PDB entry 8U84 | electron microscopy, 3.88 A resolution | chains B1 and G1 of the 20 polymer chains in the assembly

Chain B1:
Molecule: Guanine nucleotide-binding protein G(I)/G(S)/G(T) subunit beta-1
From: Homo sapiens
Reference sequence: P62873 (GBB1_HUMAN); numbering as in UniProt (aligned over 1-340)
Amino-acid sequence (340 residues; each row starts with the number of its first residue):
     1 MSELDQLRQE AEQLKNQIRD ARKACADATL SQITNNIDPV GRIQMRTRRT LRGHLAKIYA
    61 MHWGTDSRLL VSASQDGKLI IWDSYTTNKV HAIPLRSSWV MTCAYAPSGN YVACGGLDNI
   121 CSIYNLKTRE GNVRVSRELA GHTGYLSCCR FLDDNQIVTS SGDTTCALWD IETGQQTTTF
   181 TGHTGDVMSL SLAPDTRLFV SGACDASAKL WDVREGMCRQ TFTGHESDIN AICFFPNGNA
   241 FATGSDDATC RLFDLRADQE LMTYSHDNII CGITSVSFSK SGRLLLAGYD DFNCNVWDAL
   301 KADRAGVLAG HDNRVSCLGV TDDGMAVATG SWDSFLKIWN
Not modelled in the structure: 1
Swiss-Prot annotation at these positions:
  - modified residue: S2 (N-acetylserine), H266 (Phosphohistidine)
  - natural variant: L30 (L30F: In MRD42; uncertain significance), R52 (R52G: In MRD42), G64 (G64V: In MRD42), D76 (D76E: In MRD42; D76G: In MRD42), G77 (G77S: In MRD42), K78 (K78R: In MRD42), I80 (I80N: In MRD42; I80T: In MRD42), H91 (H91R: In MRD42; uncertain significance), A92 (A92T: In MRD42), P94 (P94S: In MRD42), L95 (L95P: In MRD42), R96 (R96L: In MRD42), 5 further natural variant entries in UniProt
From the paper describing this entry:
  - mutagenesis - K78E, K89E, A92D: abolished catalytic activity (ubiquitylation activity)
  - post-translational modification sites: K23
  - mutagenesis - K78E, K89E, A92D: abolished catalytic activity with BTB/POZ domain-containing protein KCTD5

Chain G1:
Molecule: Guanine nucleotide-binding protein G(I)/G(S)/G(O) subunit gamma-2
From: Homo sapiens
Reference sequence: P59768 (GBG2_HUMAN); residue numbers follow UniProt; this construct covers 1-71
Amino-acid sequence (71 residues; row label = number of the first residue in the row):
     1 MASNNTASIA QARKLVEQLK MEANIDRIKV SKAAADLMAY CEAHAKEDPL LTPVPASENP
    61 FREKKFFSAI L
Not modelled in the structure: 64-71
Differences from the reference sequence: engineered mutation S68 (Cys in P59768)
Swiss-Prot annotation at these positions:
  - modified residue: A2 (N-acetylalanine)

Interface between chain B1 and chain G1:
Contacting residue pairs (112):
  S2(B1) - S3(G1)  hydrogen bond (side chain-backbone)
  S2(B1) - N4(G1)
  E3(B1) - N4(G1)  hydrogen bond
  E3(B1) - I9(G1)
  L4(B1) - N5(G1)
  L4(B1) - S8(G1)
  L4(B1) - I9(G1)  hydrophobic
  Q6(B1) - R13(G1)
  L7(B1) - I9(G1)  hydrophobic
  L7(B1) - A12(G1)  hydrophobic
  L7(B1) - R13(G1)
  E10(B1) - V16(G1)
  A11(B1) - L15(G1)  hydrophobic
  A11(B1) - V16(G1)
  A11(B1) - L19(G1)
  L14(B1) - V16(G1)
  L14(B1) - L19(G1)  hydrophobic
  K15(B1) - L19(G1)
  Q17(B1) - A23(G1)
  I18(B1) - L19(G1)
  I18(B1) - E22(G1)
  I18(B1) - A23(G1)
  I18(B1) - R27(G1)
  A21(B1) - R27(G1)
  R22(B1) - E22(G1)  salt bridge
  R22(B1) - R27(G1)
  C25(B1) - R27(G1)
  C25(B1) - I28(G1)  hydrogen bond (side chain-backbone)
  C25(B1) - K29(G1)
  C25(B1) - V30(G1)
  A26(B1) - V30(G1)  hydrophobic
  D27(B1) - K29(G1)
  D27(B1) - V30(G1)
  D27(B1) - S31(G1)
  A28(B1) - S31(G1)  hydrogen bond (backbone-side chain)
  T29(B1) - V30(G1)
  L30(B1) - S31(G1)
  L30(B1) - M38(G1)
  S31(B1) - A34(G1)
  S31(B1) - M38(G1)
  T34(B1) - M38(G1)
  I37(B1) - E42(G1)
  D38(B1) - E42(G1)
  M45(B1) - L50(G1)  hydrophobic
  R48(B1) - F61(G1)
  R49(B1) - P60(G1)  hydrogen bond (side chain-backbone)
  R49(B1) - F61(G1)  hydrogen bond (side chain-backbone)
  R49(B1) - R62(G1)
  R49(B1) - E63(G1)  hydrogen bond (side chain-backbone)
  W63(B1) - F61(G1)  hydrophobic
  S67(B1) - F61(G1)
  S84(B1) - F61(G1)
  Y85(B1) - P60(G1)
  Y85(B1) - F61(G1)
  Y85(B1) - E63(G1)
  T181(B1) - K14(G1)
  M217(B1) - M21(G1)  hydrophobic
  C218(B1) - Q18(G1)
  R219(B1) - E22(G1)
  Q220(B1) - E22(G1)
  Q220(B1) - I25(G1)
  T221(B1) - Q18(G1)
  T221(B1) - E22(G1)  hydrogen bond (backbone-side chain)
  F235(B1) - L37(G1)  hydrophobic
  F235(B1) - Y40(G1)  hydrophobic
  F235(B1) - C41(G1)  hydrophobic
  N237(B1) - Y40(G1)
  N239(B1) - D36(G1)
  N239(B1) - L37(G1)
  D254(B1) - A33(G1)
  L255(B1) - I25(G1)
  R256(B1) - D26(G1)
  R256(B1) - I28(G1)  hydrogen bond (backbone-backbone)
  R256(B1) - K32(G1)
  R256(B1) - A33(G1)
  R256(B1) - D36(G1)  salt bridge
  A257(B1) - R27(G1)
  A257(B1) - I28(G1)
  D258(B1) - E22(G1)
  D258(B1) - I25(G1)
  D258(B1) - R27(G1)  salt bridge
  Q259(B1) - V30(G1)
  L261(B1) - V30(G1)  hydrophobic
  L261(B1) - L37(G1)  hydrophobic
  S279(B1) - D48(G1)  hydrogen bond
  S279(B1) - L50(G1)
  K280(B1) - E47(G1)
  S281(B1) - Y40(G1)
  S281(B1) - C41(G1)  hydrogen bond (backbone-side chain)
  S281(B1) - H44(G1)
  S281(B1) - D48(G1)  hydrogen bond
  S281(B1) - L51(G1)
  G282(B1) - C41(G1)
  R283(B1) - C41(G1)  hydrogen bond (backbone-side chain)
  R283(B1) - L51(G1)
  L284(B1) - L50(G1)  hydrophobic
  L284(B1) - L51(G1)  hydrophobic
  L300(B1) - L37(G1)
  L300(B1) - M38(G1)  hydrophobic
  L300(B1) - C41(G1)  hydrophobic
  T321(B1) - F61(G1)
  D323(B1) - F61(G1)
  G324(B1) - D48(G1)
  G324(B1) - L50(G1)
  M325(B1) - P49(G1)
  M325(B1) - L50(G1)
  M325(B1) - F61(G1)  hydrophobic
  A326(B1) - F61(G1)  hydrophobic
  I338(B1) - F61(G1)  hydrophobic
  N340(B1) - N59(G1)
  N340(B1) - F61(G1)  hydrogen bond (side chain-backbone)
  N340(B1) - R62(G1)
Also at the interface, not in a pair above, chain B1 (65 interface residues in all): A24, V40, K209, P236, L252
Also at the interface, not in a pair above, chain G1 (45 interface residues in all): K20, A35, A45

Summary:
The interface between chain B1 and chain G1 involves 65 residues on one side and 45 on the other, with 14
hydrogen bonds and 3 salt bridges. Polar contacts include R22(B1)-E22(G1), R256(B1)-D36(G1) and
D258(B1)-R27(G1). From the paper: K78E, K89E and A92D of chain B1 abolish catalytic activity (ubiquitylation
activity); a modification site at K23(B1).
Chain B1 is Guanine nucleotide-binding protein G(I)/G(S)/G(T) subunit beta-1 and chain G1 is Guanine
nucleotide-binding protein G(I)/G(S)/G(O) subunit gamma-2, both from Homo sapiens; the structure,
KCTD5/Cullin3/Gbeta1gamma2 Complex: State D From Composite RELION Multi-body Refinement Map, was determined by
electron microscopy (same publication as 8U7Z, 8U80, 8U81, 8U82 and 8U83).
